7P30 - chains 2 and 5 of the 14 polymer chains in the assembly; structure by electron microscopy, 3.00 A resolution.

# Chain 2
Name: DNA replication licensing factor MCM2
From: Saccharomyces cerevisiae (strain ATCC 204508 / S288c)
Notes: EC 3.6.4.12
UniProtKB: P29469 (MCM2_YEAST); residue numbers follow UniProt; this construct covers 1-868
Amino-acid sequence (868 residues; row label = number of the first residue in the row):
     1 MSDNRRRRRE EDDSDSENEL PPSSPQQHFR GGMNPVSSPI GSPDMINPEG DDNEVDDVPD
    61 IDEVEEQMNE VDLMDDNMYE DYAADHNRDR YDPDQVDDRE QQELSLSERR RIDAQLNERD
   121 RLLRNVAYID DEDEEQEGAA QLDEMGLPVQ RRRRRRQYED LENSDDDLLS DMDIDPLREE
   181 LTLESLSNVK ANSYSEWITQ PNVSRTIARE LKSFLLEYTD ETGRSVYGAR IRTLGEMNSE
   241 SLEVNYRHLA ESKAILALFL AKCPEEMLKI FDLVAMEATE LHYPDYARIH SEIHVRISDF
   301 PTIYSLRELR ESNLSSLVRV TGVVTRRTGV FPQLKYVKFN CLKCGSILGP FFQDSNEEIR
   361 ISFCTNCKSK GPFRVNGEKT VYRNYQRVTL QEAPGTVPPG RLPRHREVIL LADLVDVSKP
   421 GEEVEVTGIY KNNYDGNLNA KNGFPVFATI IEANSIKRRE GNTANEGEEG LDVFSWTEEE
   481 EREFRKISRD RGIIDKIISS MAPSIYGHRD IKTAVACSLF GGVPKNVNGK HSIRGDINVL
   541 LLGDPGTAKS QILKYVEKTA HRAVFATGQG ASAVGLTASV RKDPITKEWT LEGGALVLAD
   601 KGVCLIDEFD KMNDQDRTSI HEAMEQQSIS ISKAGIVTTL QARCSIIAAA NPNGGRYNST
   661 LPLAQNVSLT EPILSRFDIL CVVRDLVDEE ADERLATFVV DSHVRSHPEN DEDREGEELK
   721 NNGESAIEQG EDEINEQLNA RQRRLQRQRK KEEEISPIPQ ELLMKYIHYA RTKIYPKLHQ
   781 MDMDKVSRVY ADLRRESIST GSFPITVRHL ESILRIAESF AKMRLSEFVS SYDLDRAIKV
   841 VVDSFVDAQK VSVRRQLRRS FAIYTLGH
Unresolved in the structure: 1-182, 460-472, 710-755, 865-868
Metal / ion sites: Zn2+: C341, C344, C364, C367; Mg2+: S550 (together with ATP)
Residues lining bound ligands:
  - ADP (adenosine-5'-diphosphate): H531, I533, R676, V807, R808, E811
  - ATP (adenosine-5'-triphosphate): S504, I505, Y506, H508, D544, P545, G546, T547, A548, K549, S550, Q551, N651, L695, V699

# Chain 5
Name: Minichromosome maintenance protein 5
From: Saccharomyces cerevisiae (strain ATCC 204508 / S288c)
Notes: EC 3.6.4.12
UniProtKB: P29496 (MCM5_YEAST); residues 1-775 here = UniProt positions 1-775
Amino-acid sequence (775 residues; row label = number of the first residue in the row):
     1 MSFDRPEIYS APVLQGESPN DDDNTEIIKS FKNFILEFRL DSQFIYRDQL RNNILVKNYS
    61 LTVNMEHLIG YNEDIYKKLS DEPSDIIPLF ETAITQVAKR ISILSRAQSA NNNDKDPENT
   121 SMDTDSLLLN SLPTFQLILN SNANQIPLRD LDSEHVSKIV RLSGIIISTS VLSSRATYLS
   181 IMCRNCRHTT SITINNFNSI TGNTVSLPRS CLSTIESESS MANESNIGDE STKKNCGPDP
   241 YIIIHESSKF IDQQFLKLQE IPELVPVGEM PRNLTMTCDR YLTNKVIPGT RVTIVGIYSI
   301 YNSKNGAGSG RSGGGNGGSG VAIRTPYIKI LGIQSDVETS SIWNSVTMFT EEEEEEFLQL
   361 SRNPKLYEIL TNSIAPSIFG NEDIKKAIVC LLMGGSKKIL PDGMRLRGDI NVLLLGDPGT
   421 AKSQLLKFVE KVSPIAVYTS GKGSSAAGLT ASVQRDPMTR EFYLEGGAMV LADGGVVCID
   481 EFDKMRDEDR VAIHEAMEQQ TISIAKAGIT TVLNSRTSVL AAANPIYGRY DDLKSPGDNI
   541 DFQTTILSRF DMIFIVKDDH NEERDISIAN HVINIHTGNA NAMQNQQEEN GSEISIEKMK
   601 RYITYCRLKC APRLSPQAAE KLSSNFVTIR KQLLINELES TERSSIPITI RQLEAIIRIT
   661 ESLAKLELSP IAQERHVDEA IRLFQASTMD AASQDPIGGL NQASGTSLSE IRRFEQELKR
   721 RLPIGWSTSY QTLRREFVDT HRFSQLALDK ALYALEKHET IQLRHQGQNI YRSGV
Unresolved in the structure: 1, 109-130, 196-203, 304-319, 700-775
Metal / ion sites: Zn2+: C183, C186, C211, C236; Mg2+: S423 (together with ADP)
Residues lining bound ligands:
  - ADP (adenosine-5'-diphosphate), molecule 1: S377, I378, F379, N381, D417, P418, G419, T420, A421, K422, S423, Q424, I568, H571, V572
  - ADP, molecule 2: E498, Q499, R549, I650, R651, E654

# How chain 2 and chain 5 interact
Pairs across the interface - 111 pairs, chain 2 then chain 5:
  R327(2) with R272(5)
  T328(2) with R272(5)
  F331(2) with I323(5), hydrophobic; R324(5)
  P332(2) with I300(5), hydrophobic; A322(5); I323(5); R324(5), hydrogen bond (backbone-backbone); P326(5)
  Q333(2) with A322(5); I323(5)
  L334(2) with A322(5), hydrogen bond (backbone-backbone)
  E357(2) with V321(5)
  E358(2) with V321(5)
  R374(2) with T204(5), hydrogen bond
  E378(2) with S84(5)
  Y382(2) with S153(5); V156(5), hydrophobic; I300(5)
  R383(2) with S153(5)
  N384(2) with D152(5); S153(5), hydrogen bond (side chain-backbone)
  Y385(2) with G320(5); I323(5), hydrophobic
  D416(2) with R272(5), salt bridge
  P420(2) with E269(5)
  K525(2) with H576(5)
  V527(2) with N581(5); N585(5)
  N528(2) with N581(5), hydrogen bond; N585(5); Q586(5)
  K530(2) with F428(5); I594(5); I596(5)
  H531(2) with S377(5); Q424(5)
  S532(2) with Q424(5)
  R562(2) with E263(5), hydrogen bond (side chain-backbone); V265(5), hydrogen bond (side chain-backbone)
  T577(2) with S445(5); A446(5)
  A578(2) with S445(5); A446(5)
  K582(2) with M270(5)
  D583(2) with M270(5)
  E588(2) with K257(5), salt bridge
  W589(2) with I167(5)
  T590(2) with M270(5)
  L591(2) with Q259(5), hydrogen bond (backbone-side chain)
  E592(2) with M270(5); P271(5)
  V597(2) with E263(5)
  L598(2) with E263(5); V267(5), hydrophobic
  D600(2) with E263(5)
  D614(2) with K442(5); R486(5), salt bridge
  T618(2) with G443(5); S444(5)
  S619(2) with S445(5), hydrogen bond
  H621(2) with E481(5), salt bridge
  E622(2) with S444(5), hydrogen bond; S445(5), hydrogen bond (side chain-backbone)
  E625(2) with K427(5), hydrogen bond (backbone-side chain); Y438(5)
  Q626(2) with K427(5); Y438(5)
  I629(2) with S445(5)
  S630(2) with S445(5)
  I631(2) with A446(5)
  S632(2) with A446(5), hydrogen bond (backbone-backbone); A447(5); E465(5), hydrogen bond (side chain-backbone); G466(5)
  K633(2) with A446(5); E465(5)
  A634(2) with Y463(5); E465(5), hydrogen bond (backbone-side chain)
  G635(2) with P288(5)
  I636(2) with I167(5); G289(5)
  V637(2) with P288(5); G289(5)
  T638(2) with I165(5); G289(5), hydrogen bond (side chain-backbone)
  L640(2) with P262(5), hydrophobic
  Q641(2) with E263(5), hydrogen bond (backbone-side chain)
  E671(2) with P418(5); N524(5), hydrogen bond
  P672(2) with E481(5)
  Q780(2) with N574(5), hydrogen bond; N579(5)
  M783(2) with N570(5), hydrogen bond; I573(5), hydrophobic; N574(5)
  S787(2) with A569(5); N570(5)
  R788(2) with I566(5)
  R794(2) with D558(5), salt bridge; D559(5); H560(5), hydrogen bond; D565(5), salt bridge
  R795(2) with E562(5), salt bridge
  I798(2) with H560(5)
  T806(2) with P418(5)
  R808(2) with G419(5)
  L810(2) with V572(5), hydrophobic; I573(5), hydrophobic
  E811(2) with H576(5)
  L814(2) with H576(5)
Other interface residues (no listed pair), chain 2 (87 interface residues in all): E240, G329, Q353, N356, K379, N526, I533, V564, P584, G593, T670, K777, L778, V786, Y790, A791, S797, V807, E818
Other interface residues (no listed pair), chain 5 (81 interface residues in all): E82, R149, E154, S157, L264, N273, T339, P376, I378, S440, G467, L471, K484, I568, I575, T577, A580, E593

# Summary
Chain 2 and chain 5 form an interface of 87 and 81 residues respectively; the contacts include 21 hydrogen
bonds and 7 salt bridges. Polar pairs include D416(2)-R272(5), E588(2)-K257(5) and D614(2)-R486(5). One ADP
molecule is bound between chain 2 and chain 5.
Chain 2 is DNA replication licensing factor MCM2 and chain 5 is Minichromosome maintenance protein 5, both
from Saccharomyces cerevisiae (strain ATCC 204508 / S288c); the structure, 3.0 A resolution structure of a
DNA-loaded MCM double hexamer, was determined by electron microscopy together with 7P5Z from the same study.
